PDB entry 5AJL | X-ray diffraction, 3.45 A resolution | chains A and B

Chain A (and B):
Molecule: Alkyl sulfatase
From: Pseudomonas aeruginosa
Notes: chain B of this document is another copy of the same molecule, construct and numbering; everything in this record applies to it too
UniProtKB: V9UAA9 (V9UAA9_PSEAI); residues 1-658 here = UniProt positions 1-658
Amino-acid sequence (658 residues; each row starts with the number of its first residue):
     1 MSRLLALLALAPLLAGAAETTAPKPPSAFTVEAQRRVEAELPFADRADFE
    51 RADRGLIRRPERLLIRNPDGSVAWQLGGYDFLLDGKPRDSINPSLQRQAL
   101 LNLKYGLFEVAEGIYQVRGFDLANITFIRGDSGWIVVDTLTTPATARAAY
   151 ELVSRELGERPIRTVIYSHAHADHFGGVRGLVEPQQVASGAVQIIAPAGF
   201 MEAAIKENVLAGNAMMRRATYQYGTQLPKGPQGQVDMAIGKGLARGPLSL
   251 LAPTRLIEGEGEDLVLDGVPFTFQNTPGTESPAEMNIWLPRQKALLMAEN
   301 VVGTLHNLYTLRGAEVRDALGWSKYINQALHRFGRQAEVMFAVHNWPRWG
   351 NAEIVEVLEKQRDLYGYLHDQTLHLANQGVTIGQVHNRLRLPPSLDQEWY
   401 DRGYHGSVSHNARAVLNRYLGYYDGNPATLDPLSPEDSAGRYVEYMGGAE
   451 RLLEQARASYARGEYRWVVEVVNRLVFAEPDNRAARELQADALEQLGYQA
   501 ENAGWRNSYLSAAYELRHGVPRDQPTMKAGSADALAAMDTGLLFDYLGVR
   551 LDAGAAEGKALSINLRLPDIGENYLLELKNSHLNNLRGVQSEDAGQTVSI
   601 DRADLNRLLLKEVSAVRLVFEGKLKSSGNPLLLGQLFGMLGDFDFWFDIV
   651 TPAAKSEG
Unresolved in the structure: 1-19, 525-529, 656-658
Metal / ion sites: Zn2+ site 1: His171, Glu280, Glu299; Zn2+ site 2: Asp173, Glu299, His344

How chain A and chain B interact:
Pairs across the interface (237; chain A residue first):
  Leu210(A) - His369(B)
  Leu210(A) - Leu373(B)  hydrophobic
  Leu210(A) - Asn377(B)  hydrogen bond (backbone-side chain)
  Leu210(A) - Tyr419(B)
  Ala211(A) - Asn377(B)
  Gly212(A) - Asn377(B)
  Asn213(A) - Asn377(B)  hydrogen bond (side chain-backbone)
  Ala214(A) - Ala376(B)
  Ala214(A) - Asn377(B)  hydrogen bond (backbone-side chain)
  Ala214(A) - Leu420(B)  hydrophobic
  Met215(A) - Leu420(B)  hydrophobic
  Arg218(A) - Leu420(B)  hydrogen bond (side chain-backbone)
  Arg218(A) - Tyr423(B)  hydrogen bond (side chain-backbone)
  Arg218(A) - Asp424(B)  hydrogen bond (side chain-backbone)
  Arg218(A) - Gly425(B)
  Tyr309(A) - Leu420(B)  hydrogen bond (side chain-backbone)
  Tyr309(A) - Gly421(B)
  Tyr309(A) - Tyr422(B)
  Tyr309(A) - Tyr423(B)  hydrogen bond (side chain-backbone)
  Leu311(A) - Tyr423(B)
  Leu311(A) - Leu430(B)  hydrophobic
  Gly313(A) - Tyr419(B)
  Gly313(A) - Leu420(B)
  Ala314(A) - Tyr419(B)  hydrogen bond (backbone-backbone)
  Ala314(A) - Leu420(B)
  Ala314(A) - Gly421(B)
  Glu315(A) - Glu315(B)
  Glu315(A) - Arg418(B)
  Glu315(A) - Tyr419(B)
  Leu320(A) - Asp545(B)
  Ser323(A) - His582(B)
  Lys324(A) - Asp545(B)  salt bridge
  Lys324(A) - Asn585(B)
  Asn327(A) - Glu577(B)
  Asn327(A) - Asn584(B)
  Asn327(A) - Leu586(B)
  His331(A) - Leu575(B)
  His331(A) - Glu577(B)  salt bridge
  His331(A) - Leu586(B)
  Glu359(A) - Lys579(B)
  Lys360(A) - Asn580(B)
  Arg362(A) - Glu577(B)  salt bridge
  Arg362(A) - Lys579(B)
  Arg362(A) - Asn584(B)  hydrogen bond
  Asp363(A) - Lys579(B)
  Asp363(A) - Asn580(B)  hydrogen bond
  Asp363(A) - His582(B)  salt bridge
  Asp363(A) - Asn584(B)  hydrogen bond
  Gly366(A) - His582(B)  hydrogen bond (backbone-side chain)
  Tyr367(A) - Ser581(B)
  Tyr367(A) - His582(B)
  Asp370(A) - Gly548(B)
  Asp370(A) - Val549(B)
  Asp370(A) - His582(B)  salt bridge
  Gln371(A) - Leu551(B)  hydrogen bond (side chain-backbone)
  Leu373(A) - Leu210(B)  hydrophobic
  Leu373(A) - Val549(B)  hydrophobic
  His374(A) - Val549(B)  hydrogen bond (side chain-backbone)
  His374(A) - Arg550(B)
  His374(A) - Leu551(B)  hydrogen bond (side chain-backbone)
  His374(A) - Phe643(B)
  Ala376(A) - Ala214(B)
  Asn377(A) - Leu210(B)  hydrogen bond (side chain-backbone)
  Asn377(A) - Ala211(B)
  Asn377(A) - Gly212(B)
  Asn377(A) - Asn213(B)  hydrogen bond (backbone-side chain)
  Asn377(A) - Ala214(B)  hydrogen bond (side chain-backbone)
  Asn377(A) - Phe643(B)
  Asn377(A) - Phe647(B)
  Gln378(A) - Phe647(B)
  Gly379(A) - Phe647(B)
  Gly383(A) - Ser434(B)
  Gly383(A) - Pro435(B)
  Gln384(A) - Ser434(B)
  Gln384(A) - Glu436(B)  hydrogen bond
  His386(A) - Asp431(B)
  His386(A) - Pro432(B)  hydrogen bond (side chain-backbone)
  Asn387(A) - Pro432(B)
  Asn387(A) - Leu433(B)
  Asn387(A) - Ser434(B)  hydrogen bond
  Arg388(A) - Glu436(B)  salt bridge
  Pro392(A) - Asn580(B)
  Pro392(A) - Ser581(B)
  Ser394(A) - Asn580(B)  hydrogen bond
  Leu395(A) - Asn580(B)
  His410(A) - Tyr422(B)  hydrogen bond (backbone-side chain)
  Arg413(A) - Tyr422(B)  hydrogen bond
  Arg413(A) - Leu430(B)  hydrogen bond (side chain-backbone)
  Arg413(A) - Asp431(B)
  Arg413(A) - Pro432(B)
  Ala414(A) - Tyr422(B)
  Asn417(A) - Asn417(B)  hydrogen bond
  Asn417(A) - Tyr422(B)
  Arg418(A) - Ala314(B)
  Arg418(A) - Glu315(B)
  Tyr419(A) - Leu210(B)
  Tyr419(A) - Gly313(B)
  Tyr419(A) - Ala314(B)  hydrogen bond (backbone-backbone)
  Leu420(A) - Met215(B)  hydrophobic
  Leu420(A) - Arg218(B)  hydrogen bond (backbone-side chain)
  Leu420(A) - Tyr309(B)  hydrogen bond (backbone-side chain)
  Leu420(A) - Gly313(B)
  Gly421(A) - Tyr309(B)
  Tyr422(A) - Tyr309(B)
  Tyr422(A) - His410(B)  hydrogen bond (side chain-backbone)
  Tyr422(A) - Arg413(B)  hydrogen bond
  Tyr422(A) - Ala414(B)
  Tyr422(A) - Asn417(B)
  Tyr423(A) - Arg218(B)  hydrogen bond (backbone-side chain)
  Tyr423(A) - Tyr309(B)  hydrogen bond (backbone-side chain)
  Tyr423(A) - Leu311(B)
  Asp424(A) - Arg218(B)  hydrogen bond (backbone-side chain)
  Gly425(A) - Arg218(B)
  Gly425(A) - Ile649(B)
  Asn426(A) - Asn473(B)
  Asn426(A) - Phe477(B)
  Asn426(A) - Ile649(B)
  Asn426(A) - Val650(B)
  Pro427(A) - Tyr221(B)
  Pro427(A) - Ser508(B)
  Pro427(A) - Tyr509(B)
  Pro427(A) - Ala512(B)  hydrophobic
  Ala428(A) - Val469(B)
  Ala428(A) - Asn473(B)
  Ala428(A) - Gln489(B)
  Ala428(A) - Leu493(B)
  Leu430(A) - Arg413(B)  hydrogen bond (backbone-side chain)
  Leu430(A) - Trp505(B)  hydrophobic
  Leu430(A) - Tyr509(B)
  Asp431(A) - His386(B)
  Asp431(A) - Arg413(B)
  Asp431(A) - Arg466(B)  salt bridge
  Asp431(A) - Trp505(B)
  Asp431(A) - Tyr509(B)
  Pro432(A) - His386(B)  hydrogen bond (backbone-side chain)
  Pro432(A) - Asn387(B)
  Pro432(A) - Glu470(B)
  Leu433(A) - Asn387(B)
  Leu433(A) - Arg466(B)
  Leu433(A) - Trp467(B)  hydrophobic
  Ser434(A) - Gly383(B)
  Ser434(A) - Gln384(B)  hydrogen bond (side chain-backbone)
  Ser434(A) - Asn387(B)  hydrogen bond
  Glu436(A) - Gln384(B)
  Glu436(A) - Arg388(B)  salt bridge
  Ser438(A) - Trp467(B)
  Ser438(A) - Glu470(B)
  Arg441(A) - Trp467(B)
  Tyr442(A) - Tyr442(B)  hydrophobic
  Tyr442(A) - Trp467(B)  hydrophobic
  Tyr442(A) - Glu470(B)
  Tyr442(A) - Arg474(B)  hydrogen bond
  Tyr445(A) - Met446(B)
  Tyr445(A) - Leu452(B)
  Tyr445(A) - Gln455(B)
  Tyr445(A) - Ala456(B)
  Tyr445(A) - Trp467(B)  hydrophobic
  Tyr445(A) - Val471(B)
  Met446(A) - Tyr442(B)  hydrophobic
  Met446(A) - Tyr445(B)
  Met446(A) - Met446(B)  hydrogen bond (backbone-side chain)
  Leu452(A) - Tyr445(B)
  Gln455(A) - Tyr445(B)
  Ala456(A) - Tyr445(B)  hydrogen bond (backbone-side chain)
  Ser459(A) - Tyr445(B)
  Glu464(A) - Arg441(B)  salt bridge
  Arg466(A) - Asp431(B)  salt bridge
  Arg466(A) - Pro432(B)
  Arg466(A) - Leu433(B)
  Trp467(A) - Leu433(B)  hydrophobic
  Trp467(A) - Ser438(B)
  Trp467(A) - Arg441(B)
  Trp467(A) - Tyr442(B)  hydrophobic
  Trp467(A) - Tyr445(B)  hydrophobic
  Val469(A) - Ala428(B)
  Glu470(A) - Pro432(B)
  Glu470(A) - Tyr442(B)
  Val471(A) - Tyr445(B)  hydrophobic
  Asn473(A) - Asn426(B)  hydrogen bond
  Asn473(A) - Ala428(B)
  Arg474(A) - Tyr442(B)  hydrogen bond
  Arg474(A) - Arg474(B)
  Gln489(A) - Ala428(B)
  Leu493(A) - Ala428(B)
  Trp505(A) - Leu430(B)
  Trp505(A) - Asp431(B)
  Ser508(A) - Pro427(B)
  Tyr509(A) - Pro427(B)
  Tyr509(A) - Leu430(B)
  Tyr509(A) - Asp431(B)
  Ala512(A) - Pro427(B)  hydrophobic
  Asp545(A) - Leu320(B)
  Asp545(A) - Lys324(B)  salt bridge
  Gly548(A) - Asp370(B)
  Val549(A) - Asp370(B)
  Val549(A) - Leu373(B)  hydrophobic
  Val549(A) - His374(B)  hydrogen bond (backbone-side chain)
  Val549(A) - Asn377(B)
  Arg550(A) - His374(B)
  Leu551(A) - Gln371(B)
  Leu551(A) - His374(B)  hydrogen bond (backbone-side chain)
  Ala553(A) - Gln371(B)
  Glu557(A) - Pro393(B)
  Leu575(A) - His331(B)
  Glu577(A) - Asn327(B)
  Glu577(A) - His331(B)  salt bridge
  Glu577(A) - Arg362(B)  salt bridge
  Lys579(A) - Arg362(B)
  Lys579(A) - Asp363(B)
  Asn580(A) - Lys360(B)
  Asn580(A) - Asp363(B)  hydrogen bond
  Asn580(A) - Pro392(B)
  Asn580(A) - Ser394(B)  hydrogen bond
  Asn580(A) - Leu395(B)
  Ser581(A) - Tyr367(B)
  Ser581(A) - Pro392(B)
  His582(A) - Ser323(B)
  His582(A) - Asp363(B)  salt bridge
  His582(A) - Gly366(B)
  His582(A) - Tyr367(B)
  His582(A) - Asp370(B)  salt bridge
  Asn584(A) - Ser323(B)
  Asn584(A) - Asn327(B)
  Asn584(A) - Arg362(B)  hydrogen bond
  Asn584(A) - Asp363(B)  hydrogen bond
  Asn585(A) - Lys324(B)  hydrogen bond
  Leu586(A) - Asn327(B)
  Leu586(A) - His331(B)
  Phe643(A) - His374(B)
  Phe643(A) - Asn377(B)
  Phe643(A) - Gln378(B)
  Phe647(A) - Asn377(B)
  Phe647(A) - Gln378(B)
  Phe647(A) - Gly379(B)
  Ile649(A) - Gly425(B)
  Ile649(A) - Asn426(B)
  Val650(A) - Asn426(B)
Interface residues without a listed pair, chain A (116 interface residues in all): Tyr221, Arg312, Gln328, His369, Ile382, Pro393, Thr429, Arg451, Phe477, Asp552, Leu583, Val589, Asp644
Interface residues without a listed pair, chain B (114 interface residues in all): Arg312, Gln328, Glu359, Ile382, Ser409, Glu464, Asp552, Ala553, Glu557, Leu583, Asp644

Summary:
Chain A and chain B form an interface of 116 and 114 residues respectively, with 51 hydrogen bonds and 15 salt
bridges. Polar pairs include Lys324(A)-Asp545(B), His331(A)-Glu577(B) and Arg362(A)-Glu577(B). The Zn2+ site 1
is built by His171(A), Glu280(A) and Glu299(A).
Both chains are Alkyl sulfatase (Pseudomonas aeruginosa). Entry 5AJL (Sdsa sulfatase tetragonal) was
determined by X-ray diffraction together with 5A23 and 5AIJ from the same study.
